PDB entry 3SX1 | X-ray diffraction, 1.73 A resolution | chain A

# Chain A
Molecule: Peroxisomal primary amine oxidase
From: Pichia angusta
Notes: EC 1.4.3.21
UniProt: P12807 (AMO_PICAN); numbering as in UniProt (aligned over 1-692)
Sequence (692 residues; row label = number of the first residue in the row):
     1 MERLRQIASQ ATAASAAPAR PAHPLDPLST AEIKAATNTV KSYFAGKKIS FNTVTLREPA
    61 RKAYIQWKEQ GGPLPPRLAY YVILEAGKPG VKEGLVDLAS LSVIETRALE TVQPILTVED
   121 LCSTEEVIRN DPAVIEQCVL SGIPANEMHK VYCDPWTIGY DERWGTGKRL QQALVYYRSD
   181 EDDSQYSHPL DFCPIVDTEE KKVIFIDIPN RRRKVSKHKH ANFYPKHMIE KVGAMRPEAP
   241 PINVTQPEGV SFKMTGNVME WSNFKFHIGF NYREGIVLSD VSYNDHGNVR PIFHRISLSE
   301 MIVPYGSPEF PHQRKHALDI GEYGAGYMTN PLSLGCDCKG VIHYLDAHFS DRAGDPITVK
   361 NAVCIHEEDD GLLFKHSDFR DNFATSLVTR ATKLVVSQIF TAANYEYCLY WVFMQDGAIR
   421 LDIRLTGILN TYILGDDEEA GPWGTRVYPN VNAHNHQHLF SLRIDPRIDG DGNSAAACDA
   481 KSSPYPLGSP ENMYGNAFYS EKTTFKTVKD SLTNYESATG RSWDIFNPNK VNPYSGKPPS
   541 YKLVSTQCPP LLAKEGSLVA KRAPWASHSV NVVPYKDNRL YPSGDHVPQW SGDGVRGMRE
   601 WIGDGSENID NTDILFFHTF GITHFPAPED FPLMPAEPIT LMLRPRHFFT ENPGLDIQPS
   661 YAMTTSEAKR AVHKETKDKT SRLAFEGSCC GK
Disordered / not traced: 1-15, 673-692
Cystine bridges: C338-C364
UniProt features mapped onto this chain:
  - active site: D319 (Proton acceptor), Y405 (Schiff-base intermediate with substrate)
  - binding site (substrate): A317 to M328, A402 to Y407
  - binding site (Cu cation): H456, H458, H624
  - binding site (Mn(2+)): D465, D613, I614
  - modified residue: Y405 (2',4',5'-topaquinone)
  - glycosylation: N243 (N-linked (GlcNAc...) asparagine)
  - mutagenesis: D319 (D319E: Strongly reduced activity; D319N: Loss of activity)

# Overview
Curated annotation (UniProt) lists active-site residues D319 and Y405, 18 substrate-binding residues, 3 Cu
cation-binding residues and 3 Mn2+-binding residues.
Chain A is Peroxisomal primary amine oxidase (Pichia angusta); the structure, Hansenula polymorpha copper
amine oxidase-1 in its apo form, was determined by X-ray diffraction (same publication as 3SXX and 3T0U).
